PDB entry 7W40 | electron microscopy, 3.00 A resolution | chains C and H of the 6 polymer chains in the assembly

== Chain C ==
Name: Guanine nucleotide-binding protein G(I)/G(S)/G(T) subunit beta-1
Source organism: Homo sapiens
Reference sequence: P62873 (GBB1_HUMAN); residues 2-340 here = UniProt positions 2-340
Sequence (380 residues; numbered -13 to 366; the number before each row is that of its first residue; numbers below 1 keep their minus sign (Met-13 is residue -13)):
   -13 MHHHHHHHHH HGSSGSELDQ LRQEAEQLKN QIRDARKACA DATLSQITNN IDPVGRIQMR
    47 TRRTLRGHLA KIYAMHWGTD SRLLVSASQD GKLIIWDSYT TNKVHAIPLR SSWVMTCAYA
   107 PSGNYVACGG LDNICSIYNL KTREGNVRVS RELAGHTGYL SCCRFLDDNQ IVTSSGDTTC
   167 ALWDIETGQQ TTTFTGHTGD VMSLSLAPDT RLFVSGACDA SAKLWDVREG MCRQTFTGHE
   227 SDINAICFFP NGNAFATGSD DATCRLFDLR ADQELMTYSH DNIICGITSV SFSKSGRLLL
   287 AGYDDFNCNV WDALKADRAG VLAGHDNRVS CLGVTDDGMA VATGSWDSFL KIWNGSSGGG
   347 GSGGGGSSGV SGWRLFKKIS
Not modelled in the structure: -13 to 25, 341-366
Differences from the reference sequence: initiating methionine (-13); expression tag (-12 to 1, 341-366)
Swiss-Prot annotation at these positions:
  - modified residue: Ser2 (N-acetylserine), His266 (Phosphohistidine)
  - natural variant: Leu30 (L30F: In MRD42; uncertain significance), Arg52 (R52G: In MRD42), Gly64 (G64V: In MRD42), Asp76 (D76E: In MRD42; D76G: In MRD42), Gly77 (G77S: In MRD42), Lys78 (K78R: In MRD42), Ile80 (I80N: In MRD42; I80T: In MRD42), His91 (H91R: In MRD42; uncertain significance), Ala92 (A92T: In MRD42), Pro94 (P94S: In MRD42), Leu95 (L95P: In MRD42), Arg96 (R96L: In MRD42), 5 further natural variant entries in UniProt

== Chain H ==
Name: ScFv16
Source organism: Homo sapiens
Notes: antibody fragment or engineered binder
Sequence (303 residues; each row starts with the number of its first residue; numbers below 1 keep their minus sign (Met-37 is residue -37)):
   -37 MLLVNQSHQG FNKEHTSKMV SAIVLYVLLA AAAHSAFADV QLVESGGGLV QPGGSRKLSC
    23 SASGFAFSSF GMHWVRQAPE KGLEWVAYIS SGSGTIYYAD TVKGRFTISR DDPKNTLFLQ
    83 MTSLRSEDTA MYYCVRSIYY YGSSPFDFWG QGTTLTVSSG GGGSGGGGSG GGGSDIVMTQ
   143 ATSSVPVTPG ESVSISCRSS KSLLHSNGNT YLYWFLQRPG QSPQLLIYRM SNLASGVPDR
   203 FSGSGSGTAF TLTISRLEAE DVGVYYCMQH LEYPLTFGAG TKLELKENLY FQGHHHHHHH
   263 HHH
Not modelled in the structure: -37 to 0, 121-136, 247-265
Disulfides: Cys22-Cys96, Cys159-Cys229

== Interface between chain C and chain H ==
Contacting residue pairs (13):
  Arg68(C) - Tyr103(H)
  Asp83(C) - Tyr103(H)
  Val90(C) - Tyr102(H)  hydrophobic
  Arg129(C) - Asp1(H)  salt bridge
  Arg129(C) - Val2(H)
  Arg129(C) - Arg98(H)
  Arg129(C) - Ser197(H)
  Glu130(C) - Gly26(H)
  Glu130(C) - Phe27(H)
  Glu130(C) - Ala28(H)  hydrogen bond (backbone-backbone)
  Glu130(C) - Phe32(H)
  Gly131(C) - Phe32(H)
  Asn132(C) - Ala28(H)
Also at the interface, not in a pair above, chain C (9 interface residues in all): Leu69, His91

== Summary ==
The interface between chain C and chain H involves 9 residues on one side and 10 on the other; the contacts
include 1 hydrogen bond and 1 salt bridge. Polar pairs include Arg129(C)-Asp1(H) and Glu130(C)-Ala28(H).
Here chain C is Guanine nucleotide-binding protein G(I)/G(S)/G(T) subunit beta-1 and chain H is ScFv16, both
from Homo sapiens. Entry 7W40 (Cryo-EM Structure of Human Gastrin Releasing Peptide Receptor in complex with
the agonist Bombesin (6-14) [D-Phe6 ...) was determined by electron microscopy together with 7W3Z and 7W41
from the same study.
